PDB entry 8QLP | electron microscopy, 3.14 A resolution | chains A and B of the 16 polymer chains in the assembly

# Chain A
Protein: Toll/interleukin-1 receptor domain-containing protein
Source organism: Bacillales bacterium
Sequence (452 residues; row label = number of the first residue in the row; numbers below 1 keep their minus sign (Ser-1 is residue -1)):
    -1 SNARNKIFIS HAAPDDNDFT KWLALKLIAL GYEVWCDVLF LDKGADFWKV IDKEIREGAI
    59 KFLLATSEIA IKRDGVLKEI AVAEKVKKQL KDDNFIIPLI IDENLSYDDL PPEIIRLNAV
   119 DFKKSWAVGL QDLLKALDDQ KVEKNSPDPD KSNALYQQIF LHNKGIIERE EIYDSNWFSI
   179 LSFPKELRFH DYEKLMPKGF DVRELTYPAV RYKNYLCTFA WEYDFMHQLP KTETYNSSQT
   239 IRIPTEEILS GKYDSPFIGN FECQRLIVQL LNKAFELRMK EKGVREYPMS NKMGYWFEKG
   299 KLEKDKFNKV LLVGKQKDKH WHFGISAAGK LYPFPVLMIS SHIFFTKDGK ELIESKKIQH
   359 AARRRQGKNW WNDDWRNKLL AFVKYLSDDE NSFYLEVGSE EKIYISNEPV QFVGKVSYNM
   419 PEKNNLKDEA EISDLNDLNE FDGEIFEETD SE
Disordered / not traced: -1 to 0, 39-44, 419-450
What the authors report for this chain:
  - conformationally variable residues (domain motion, helix shift): Asn143 to Ile164, Asp148 to Glu168
  - mutagenesis - R54E, E77A, R114E, N174A: abolished catalytic activity
  - mutagenesis - D40A/K41A, W46E: decreased catalytic activity
  - self-association interface (contacts with another copy of this molecule): Arg114

# Chain B
Protein: Short prokaryotic Argonaute
Source organism: Bacillales bacterium
Sequence (507 residues; numbered 1 to 507; the number before each row is that of its first residue):
     1 MKELIYIHEP NILFANGQKC ADPRDGLALF GPFTKIYGIK SGVVGTQYGL SIFKNYINHI
    61 QKPIYNANNI TRPMFPGFEA VFGCKWDADN VVFKEVTKEE IEKILYTESN HKRTYDLVSL
   121 FINKIITANK NEDEKVDVWF LVIPDEIYQY CRPNSVLPKD LVQTKSLITK SKAKSFRYEP
   181 TLFENINKEL KEQEKEAITY NYDAQFHDQL KARLLEHTIP TQILRESTLA WRDFKNKFGA
   241 PKRDFSKIEG HLAWTISTAA FYKAGGKPWK LSDIRSGVCY LGLVYKQIEK SSNPKNACCA
   301 AQMFLDNGDG TVFKGEVGPW YNQEKHEFHL NPKEAKALLT QALNSYKEQN GVFPKEIFIH
   361 AKTKFNGQEW NAFQEVTPEG TNLVGVTITK TKPLKLFKSE GNYPIMRGNA FIVNERSAFL
   421 WTVGYVPKTE STLSMEVPNP IFIEINKGEA DIEQVLKDVL ALTKLNYNAC IYADGVPVTL
   481 RFADKIGEIL TASTELKAPP LAFKYYI
Disordered / not traced: 153-203, 290-293
Metal / ion sites: Mg2+: Asn468, Ile507 (shared with 2 residues of chain C)
What the authors report for this chain:
  - binding site for the 21-nt RNA strand: His251, Lys395
  - conformationally variable residues (loop rearrangement): Ala300 to Gln323, Glu324 to His329, Gly475 to Leu501
  - self-association interface (contacts with another copy of this molecule); pairs are residue here / residue on that copy: Asn129-Tyr262, Lys135-Asp137 (salt bridge), Pro499-Asn131 (hydrogen bond), Asn129, Asn131, Tyr262, Lys504
  - mutagenesis - Y37E, D137K, K395A: decreased catalytic activity
  - mutagenesis - D133K, Y262E, K504A/Y505A: abolished catalytic activity

# Interface between chain A and chain B
Residue-residue contacts (85):
  Asp16(A) - Tyr65(B)
  Asp16(A) - Asn69(B)
  Trp20(A) - Ala28(B)  hydrogen bond (side chain-backbone)
  Leu23(A) - Leu29(B)  hydrophobic
  Lys24(A) - Leu29(B)
  Glu101(A) - Lys62(B)  salt bridge
  Lys121(A) - Lys62(B)
  Lys122(A) - Gln61(B)
  Lys122(A) - Lys62(B)
  Ser123(A) - Gln61(B)
  Trp124(A) - Pro63(B)
  Trp124(A) - Tyr65(B)
  Trp124(A) - Met74(B)  hydrophobic
  Ala125(A) - Glu79(B)
  Ala125(A) - Ala80(B)
  Phe158(A) - Lys428(B)
  Leu159(A) - Lys19(B)
  Leu159(A) - Cys20(B)  hydrophobic
  Leu159(A) - Lys428(B)
  Ile164(A) - Tyr6(B)
  Ile164(A) - His8(B)
  Ile164(A) - Met406(B)  hydrophobic
  Ile170(A) - Met1(B)  hydrophobic
  Ile170(A) - Lys398(B)
  Ile170(A) - Ser399(B)  hydrogen bond (backbone-backbone)
  Tyr171(A) - Leu4(B)  hydrophobic
  Tyr171(A) - Leu396(B)  hydrophobic
  Tyr171(A) - Phe397(B)
  Tyr171(A) - Ile405(B)  hydrophobic
  Tyr171(A) - Asn409(B)
  Asp172(A) - Lys395(B)
  Asp172(A) - Leu396(B)
  Asp172(A) - Phe397(B)  hydrogen bond (backbone-backbone)
  Asp172(A) - Ser399(B)
  Ser173(A) - Leu394(B)
  Ser173(A) - Lys395(B)
  Ser173(A) - Leu396(B)
  Asn174(A) - Pro393(B)  hydrogen bond (side chain-backbone)
  Asn174(A) - Leu394(B)
  Asn174(A) - Lys395(B)  hydrogen bond (backbone-backbone)
  Trp175(A) - Pro393(B)
  Trp175(A) - Leu394(B)
  Tyr330(A) - Asn414(B)  hydrogen bond
  Pro331(A) - Val413(B)  hydrophobic
  Phe332(A) - Lys2(B)
  Gly365(A) - Glu436(B)
  Trp368(A) - Glu436(B)
  Trp369(A) - Asn402(B)
  Trp369(A) - Met435(B)  hydrophobic
  Asn370(A) - Phe397(B)
  Asn370(A) - Lys398(B)
  Asn370(A) - Asn402(B)
  Asn370(A) - Tyr403(B)
  Asn370(A) - Pro404(B)
  Asp371(A) - Gly401(B)
  Asp371(A) - Asn402(B)
  Trp373(A) - Phe397(B)  hydrophobic
  Trp373(A) - Glu436(B)  hydrogen bond
  Arg374(A) - Phe397(B)
  Arg374(A) - Lys398(B)  hydrogen bond (side chain-backbone)
  Arg374(A) - Ser399(B)  hydrogen bond (side chain-backbone)
  Leu377(A) - Phe397(B)  hydrophobic
  Val408(A) - Lys2(B)
  Gln409(A) - Met1(B)
  Gln409(A) - Lys2(B)  hydrogen bond (backbone-backbone)
  Phe410(A) - Lys2(B)
  Phe410(A) - Leu4(B)  hydrophobic
  Phe410(A) - Phe411(B)  hydrophobic
  Val411(A) - Met1(B)  hydrophobic
  Val411(A) - Lys2(B)  hydrogen bond (backbone-backbone)
  Val411(A) - Glu3(B)
  Val411(A) - Leu4(B)  hydrogen bond (backbone-backbone)
  Lys413(A) - Glu3(B)  salt bridge
  Lys413(A) - Leu4(B)
  Val414(A) - Tyr6(B)  hydrophobic
  Val414(A) - Met406(B)  hydrophobic
  Ser415(A) - Met406(B)
  Tyr416(A) - Lys398(B)  hydrogen bond
  Tyr416(A) - Tyr403(B)  hydrogen bond (side chain-backbone)
  Tyr416(A) - Pro404(B)  hydrogen bond (side chain-backbone)
  Tyr416(A) - Met406(B)  hydrophobic
  Tyr416(A) - Tyr425(B)  hydrophobic
  Tyr416(A) - Pro427(B)  hydrophobic
  Met418(A) - Lys398(B)  hydrogen bond
  Met418(A) - Glu400(B)
Also at the interface, not in a pair above, chain A (48 interface residues in all): Phe17, Val126, Pro147, Tyr154, Lys162, Glu169, Met336, Lys366, Gly412
Also at the interface, not in a pair above, chain B (52 interface residues in all): Ile5, Gln18, Ala21, Asp25, Phe30, Pro76, Lys85, Lys392, Ser417, Phe419, Val437
The authors on this interface:
  - specific contacts: Asn174(A)-Lys395(B)
  - hot spots on chain A (mutagenesis) - Y171E, Y171E/W175E/F410E, W175E, W373E: decreased binding to Short prokaryotic Argonaute (chain B)
  - hot spots on chain B (mutagenesis) - F397E, F397E/F411E: decreased binding to Toll/interleukin-1 receptor domain-containing protein (chain A)

# Summary
48 residues of chain A and 52 residues of chain B are in contact; the contacts include 16 hydrogen bonds and 2
salt bridges. Polar contacts include Glu101(A)-Lys62(B), Lys413(A)-Glu3(B) and Trp20(A)-Ala28(B). The paper
describes a contact between Asn174(A) and Lys395(B). The paper reports a binding site for the 21-nt RNA strand
at His251(B) and Lys395(B); R54E, E77A and R114E of chain A, among others, abolish catalytic activity; 18
substitutions were tested in all.
Here chain A is Toll/interleukin-1 receptor domain-containing protein and chain B is Short prokaryotic
Argonaute, both from Bacillales bacterium. Entry 8QLP (CryoEM structure of the RNA/DNA bound SPARTA
(BabAgo/TIR-APAZ) tetrameric complex) was determined by electron microscopy (same publication as 8QLO).
